4BI5 - chains O and P; structure by X-ray diffraction, 2.70 A resolution.

== Chain O (and P) ==
Name: Triosephosphate isomerase
From: Giardia intestinalis
Notes: EC 5.3.1.1; chain P of this document is another copy of the same molecule, construct and numbering; everything in this record applies to it too
UniProt: P36186 (TPI1_GIAIN); residue numbers follow UniProt; this construct covers 1-255
Sequence (255 residues; row label = number of the first residue in the row):
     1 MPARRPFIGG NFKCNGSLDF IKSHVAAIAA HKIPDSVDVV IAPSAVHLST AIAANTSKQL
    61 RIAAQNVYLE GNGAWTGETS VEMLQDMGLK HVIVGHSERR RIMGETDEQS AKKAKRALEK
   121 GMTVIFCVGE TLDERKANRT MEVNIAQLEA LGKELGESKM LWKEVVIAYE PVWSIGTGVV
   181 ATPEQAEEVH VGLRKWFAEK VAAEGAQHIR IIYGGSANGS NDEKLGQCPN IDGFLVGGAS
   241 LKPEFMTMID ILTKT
Unresolved in the structure: 1
Construct notes: engineered mutation A202 (Cys in P36186), D222 (Cys in P36186)
Curated features (UniProtKB/Swiss-Prot):
  - active site: H96 (Electrophile), E170 (Proton acceptor)
  - binding site (substrate): N11, K13
Reported in the primary citation:
  - catalytic residues: K13, H96 (citing earlier work)
  - mutagenesis - C202A: unchanged catalytic activity (citing earlier work)

== How chain O and chain P interact ==
Residue-residue contacts (78; chain O residue first):
  N11(O) with T76(P), hydrogen bond
  K13(O) with G73(P); A74(P); T76(P)
  C14(O) with N72(P), hydrogen bond (backbone-side chain); G73(P), hydrogen bond (backbone-backbone); W75(P); E78(P), hydrogen bond (side chain-backbone); T79(P); S80(P); M83(P)
  N15(O) with N72(P); G73(P), hydrogen bond (side chain-backbone); M83(P)
  G16(O) with M83(P)
  S17(O) with D86(P)
  L18(O) with D86(P), hydrogen bond (backbone-side chain)
  S44(O) with M83(P), hydrogen bond
  A45(O) with A45(P); V46(P)
  V46(O) with A45(P); L48(P), hydrophobic; S49(P); M83(P), hydrophobic; M87(P), hydrophobic
  H47(O) with M83(P)
  L48(O) with V46(P), hydrophobic
  S49(O) with T50(P)
  T50(O) with S49(P), hydrogen bond
  Q65(O) with T76(P); G77(P), hydrogen bond (side chain-backbone)
  N66(O) with G77(P)
  Y68(O) with M103(P)
  N72(O) with C14(P); N15(P)
  G73(O) with K13(P); C14(P), hydrogen bond (backbone-backbone); N15(P), hydrogen bond (backbone-side chain)
  A74(O) with E98(P)
  W75(O) with C14(P)
  T76(O) with N11(P), hydrogen bond; K13(P); Q65(P); E98(P), hydrogen bond; R99(P), hydrogen bond (backbone-side chain); M103(P)
  G77(O) with Q65(P), hydrogen bond (backbone-side chain); N66(P); R99(P), hydrogen bond (backbone-side chain)
  E78(O) with C14(P), hydrogen bond (backbone-side chain); S44(P); R99(P), salt bridge; M103(P)
  T79(O) with C14(P); V46(P)
  S80(O) with C14(P)
  M83(O) with C14(P); N15(P); G16(P); S44(P), hydrogen bond; V46(P), hydrophobic; H47(P)
  D86(O) with S17(P); L18(P), hydrogen bond (side chain-backbone)
  M87(O) with L18(P), hydrophobic; V46(P), hydrophobic
  H96(O) with T76(P), hydrogen bond
  E98(O) with A74(P); W75(P); T76(P), hydrogen bond
  R99(O) with T76(P), hydrogen bond (side chain-backbone); G77(P), hydrogen bond (side chain-backbone); E78(P), salt bridge
  I102(O) with Y68(P); W75(P), hydrophobic
  M103(O) with Y68(P); W75(P), hydrophobic; E78(P)
Interface residues without a listed pair, chain O (35 interface residues in all): L84
Interface residues without a listed pair, chain P (35 interface residues in all): G71, H96, I102

== Summary ==
The chain O/chain P interface involves 35 residues from each chain, with 23 hydrogen bonds and 2 salt bridges.
Polar pairs include E78(O)-R99(P), N11(O)-T76(P) and C14(O)-N72(P). From the paper: catalytic residues K13(O)
and H96(O); C202A of chain O leaves catalytic activity unchanged.
Both chains are Triosephosphate isomerase (Giardia intestinalis). Entry 4BI5 (Crystal structure of a double
mutant (C202A and C222D) of triosephosphate isomerase from giardia lamblia) was determined by X-ray
diffraction together with 4BI6 and 4BI7 from the same study.
